7K5A - chains A and B; structure by X-ray diffraction, 1.50 A resolution.

# Chain A
Name: Tryptophan synthase alpha chain
Source organism: Salmonella typhimurium (strain LT2 / SGSC1412 / ATCC 700720)
Notes: EC 4.2.1.20
Reference sequence: P00929 (TRPA_SALTY); numbering as in UniProt (aligned over 1-268)
Chain sequence (268 residues; numbered 1 to 268; the number before each row is that of its first residue):
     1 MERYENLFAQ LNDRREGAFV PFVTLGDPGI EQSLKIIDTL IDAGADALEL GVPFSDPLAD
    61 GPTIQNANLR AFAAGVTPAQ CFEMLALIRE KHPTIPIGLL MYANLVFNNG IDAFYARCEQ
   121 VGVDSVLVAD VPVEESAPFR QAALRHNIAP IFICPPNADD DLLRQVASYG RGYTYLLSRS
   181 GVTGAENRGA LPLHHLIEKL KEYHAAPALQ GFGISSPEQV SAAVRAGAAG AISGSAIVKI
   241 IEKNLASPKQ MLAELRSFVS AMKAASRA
Disordered / not traced: 178-190
UniProt features mapped onto this chain:
  - active site (Proton acceptor): Glu49, Asp60
Residues lining bound ligands: serine (SER): Met1, Glu2, Glu5, Leu144, Asn147, Ile148, Ala149, Arg171

# Chain B
Name: Tryptophan synthase beta chain
Source organism: Salmonella typhimurium (strain LT2 / SGSC1412 / ATCC 700720)
Notes: EC 4.2.1.20
Reference sequence: P0A2K1 (TRPB_SALTY); residues 1-397 here = UniProt positions 1-397
Chain sequence (397 residues; numbered 1 to 397; the number before each row is that of its first residue):
     1 MTTLLNPYFG EFGGMYVPQI LMPALNQLEE AFVSAQKDPE FQAQFADLLK NYAGRPTALT
    61 KCQNITAGTR TTLYLKREDL LHGGAHKTNQ VLGQALLAKR MGKSEIIAET GAGAHGVASA
   121 LASALLGLKC RIYMGAKDVE RQSPNVFRMR LMGAEVIPVH SGSATLKDAC NEALRDWSGS
   181 YETAHYMLGT AAGPHPYPTI VREFQRMIGE ETKAQILDKE GRLPDAVIAC VGGGSNAIGM
   241 FADFINDTSV GLIGVEPGGH GIETGEHGAP LKHGRVGIYF GMKAPMMQTA DGQIEESYSI
   301 SAGLDFPSVG PQHAYLNSIG RADYVSITDD EALEAFKTLC RHEGIIPALE SSHALAHALK
   361 MMREQPEKEQ LLVVNLSGRG DKDIFTVHDI LKARGEI
Disordered / not traced: 1, 397
Construct notes: engineered mutation Ala114 (Gln in P0A2K1)
UniProt features mapped onto this chain:
  - modified residue: Lys87 (N6-(pyridoxal phosphate)lysine)
Ion coordination: Cs+ site 1: Thr66, Thr69, Thr71; Cs+ site 2: Val231, Gly232, Glu256, Gly268, Leu304, Phe306, Ser308
Residues lining bound ligands: KOU ((E)-N-({3-hydroxy-2-methyl-5-[(phosphonooxy)methyl]pyridin-4-yl}methylidene)-L-serine): Ala85, His86, Lys87, Thr110, Gly111, Ala112, Gly113, Ala114, His115, Leu166, Gly189, Thr190, Cys230, Val231, Gly232, Gly233, Gly234, Ser235, Asn236, Gly303, Leu304, Ala348, Glu350, Ser377, Gly378

# How chain A and chain B interact
Contacting residue pairs - 59 pairs, chain A then chain B:
  Pro53(A) - Gln293(B)  hydrogen bond (backbone-side chain)
  Phe54(A) - Gly292(B)
  Phe54(A) - Gln293(B)
  Phe54(A) - Ile294(B)  hydrophobic
  Ser55(A) - Gln293(B)  hydrogen bond (backbone-side chain)
  Ser55(A) - Ile294(B)  hydrogen bond (side chain-backbone)
  Asp56(A) - Lys167(B)  salt bridge
  Asp56(A) - Asp168(B)
  Asp56(A) - Asn171(B)  hydrogen bond
  Asp56(A) - Tyr279(B)  hydrogen bond
  Asp56(A) - Ile294(B)
  Pro57(A) - Arg175(B)  hydrogen bond (backbone-side chain)
  Leu58(A) - Pro18(B)
  Leu58(A) - Asn171(B)
  Leu58(A) - Arg175(B)
  Ala59(A) - Pro18(B)  hydrophobic
  Asp60(A) - Arg175(B)  hydrogen bond (backbone-side chain)
  Gln65(A) - Ser161(B)
  Gln65(A) - Arg175(B)
  Phe72(A) - Gln293(B)
  Thr77(A) - Asp291(B)
  Pro78(A) - Asp291(B)
  Ala103(A) - Ile278(B)  hydrophobic
  Asn104(A) - Gly277(B)
  Asn104(A) - Ile278(B)  hydrogen bond (side chain-backbone)
  Asn104(A) - Gln288(B)  hydrogen bond
  Asn104(A) - Gly292(B)  hydrogen bond (side chain-backbone)
  Leu105(A) - Asp291(B)
  Leu105(A) - Gly292(B)
  Phe107(A) - Val276(B)
  Phe107(A) - Ile278(B)  hydrophobic
  Phe107(A) - Lys283(B)
  Asn108(A) - Arg275(B)  hydrogen bond
  Asn108(A) - Gln288(B)
  Asn108(A) - Ala290(B)  hydrogen bond (side chain-backbone)
  Asn108(A) - Asp291(B)  hydrogen bond (side chain-backbone)
  Asn108(A) - Gly292(B)
  Ala129(A) - Pro18(B)
  Asp130(A) - Tyr16(B)
  Asp130(A) - Val17(B)  hydrogen bond (backbone-backbone)
  Asp130(A) - Pro18(B)
  Pro132(A) - Met15(B)
  Pro132(A) - Val17(B)
  Pro132(A) - Gln19(B)
  Pro132(A) - Met22(B)  hydrophobic
  Val133(A) - Gln19(B)  hydrogen bond (backbone-side chain)
  Glu134(A) - Gln19(B)  hydrogen bond
  Glu134(A) - Met22(B)
  Glu135(A) - Tyr8(B)  hydrogen bond
  Glu135(A) - Gly14(B)
  Glu135(A) - Met15(B)  hydrogen bond (side chain-backbone)
  Glu135(A) - Tyr16(B)
  Phe139(A) - Ile278(B)  hydrophobic
  Ile153(A) - Gln19(B)
  Pro155(A) - Gln19(B)
  Asn157(A) - Ile20(B)  hydrogen bond (side chain-backbone)
  Asn157(A) - Pro23(B)
  Asn157(A) - Tyr181(B)  hydrogen bond
  Leu162(A) - Gln19(B)
Other interface residues (no listed pair), chain A (31 interface residues in all): Asn109, Val131, Leu177
Other interface residues (no listed pair), chain B (32 interface residues in all): Thr2, Glu172, Phe280, Met286

# Summary
Chain A and chain B form an interface of 31 and 32 residues respectively, with 20 hydrogen bonds and 1 salt
bridge. Among the polar pairs are Asp56(A)-Lys167(B), Pro53(A)-Gln293(B) and Ser55(A)-Gln293(B). Ligands of
chain A: serine. Chain B binds compound KOU.
Chain A is Tryptophan synthase alpha chain and chain B is Tryptophan synthase beta chain, both from Salmonella
typhimurium (strain LT2 / SGSC1412 / ATCC 700720); the structure, The external aldimine form of Salmonella
typhimurium Tryptophan Synthase mutant beta-Q114A in complex with cesium ion ..., was determined by X-ray
diffraction.
